8E3A - chains B and D of the 4 polymer chains in the assembly; structure by electron microscopy, 7.40 A resolution (low resolution: residue-level contacts below are approximate; hydrogen-bond / salt-bridge calls are withheld).

[Chain B]
Protein: VP2
Source organism: Human enterovirus 71
UniProtKB: G9I191 (G9I191_HE71); residues 291-544 here correspond to UniProt positions 70-323 (UniProt number = residue number - 221)
Sequence (254 residues; numbered 291 to 544; the number before each row is that of its first residue):
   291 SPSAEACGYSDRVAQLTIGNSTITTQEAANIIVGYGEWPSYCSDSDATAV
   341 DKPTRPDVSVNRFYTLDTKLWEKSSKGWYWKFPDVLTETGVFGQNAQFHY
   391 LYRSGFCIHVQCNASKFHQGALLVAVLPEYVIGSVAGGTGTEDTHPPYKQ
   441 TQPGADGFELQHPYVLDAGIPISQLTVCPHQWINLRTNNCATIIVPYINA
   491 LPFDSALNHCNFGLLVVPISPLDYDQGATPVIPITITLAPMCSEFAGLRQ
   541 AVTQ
Unresolved in the structure: 291-299
Differences from the reference sequence: conflict Ser-424 (Thr203 in G9I191), Thr-434 (Ser213 in G9I191)

[Chain D]
Protein: VP4
Source organism: Human enterovirus 71
UniProtKB: G9I191 (G9I191_HE71); residues 789-857 here correspond to UniProt positions 1-69 (UniProt number = residue number - 788)
Sequence (69 residues; row label = number of the first residue in the row):
   789 MGSQVSTQRSGSHENSNSATEGSTINYTTINYYKDSYAATAGKQSLKQDP
   839 DKFANPVKDIFTEMAAPLK
Unresolved in the structure: 789-799

[How chain B and chain D interact]
Residue-residue contacts (8):
  Ser-300(B) with Asp-847(D)
  Asp-301(B) with Lys-846(D)
  Ile-321(B) with Pro-844(D)
  Ile-322(B) with Pro-844(D)
  Val-323(B) with Pro-844(D); Val-845(D); Lys-846(D)
  Tyr-325(B) with Lys-840(D)
Also at the interface, not in a pair above, chain B (7 interface residues in all): Arg-302

[Summary]
7 residues of chain B face 5 of chain D across their interface.
Here chain B is VP2 and chain D is VP4, both from Human enterovirus 71. Entry 8E3A (Purification of
Enterovirus A71, strain 4643, WT capsid) was determined by electron microscopy together with 8E2X, 8E2Y, 8E31,
8E38, 8E39, 8E3B and 8E3C from the same study.
